Entry 9ME2 (X-ray diffraction, 3.38 A resolution); this record covers chain A.

# Chain A
Molecule: Tyrosine-protein kinase BTK
From: Mus musculus
Notes: EC 2.7.10.2
Reference sequence: P35991 (BTK_MOUSE); residue numbers follow UniProt; this construct covers 396-659
Chain sequence (271 residues; numbered 395 to 665; the number before each row is that of its first residue):
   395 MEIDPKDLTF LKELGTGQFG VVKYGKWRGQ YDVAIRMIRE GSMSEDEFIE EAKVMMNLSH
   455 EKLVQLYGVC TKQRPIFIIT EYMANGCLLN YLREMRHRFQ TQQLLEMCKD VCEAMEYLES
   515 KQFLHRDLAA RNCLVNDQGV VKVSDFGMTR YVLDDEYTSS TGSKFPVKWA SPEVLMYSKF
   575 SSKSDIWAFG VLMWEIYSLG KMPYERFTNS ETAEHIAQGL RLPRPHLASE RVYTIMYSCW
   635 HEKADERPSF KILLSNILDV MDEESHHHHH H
Disordered / not traced: 660-665
Differences from the reference sequence: initiating methionine (395); engineered mutation Arg430 (Lys in P35991), Met542 (Leu in P35991), Thr543 (Ser in P35991), Thr555 (Val in P35991), Lys562 (Arg in P35991), Ala564 (Ser in P35991), Ser565 (Pro in P35991), Pro617 (Tyr in P35991); expression tag (660-665)
UniProt features mapped onto this chain:
  - motif: Trp581 to Trp588 (CAV1-binding)
  - active site: Asp521 (Proton acceptor)
  - binding site (ATP): Leu408 to Val416
  - modified residue: Tyr551 (Phosphotyrosine), Ser604 (Phosphoserine), Ser623 (Phosphoserine), Ser659 (Phosphoserine)
Small-molecule neighbours: A1BKW (3-(4-phenoxyphenyl)-1-[(3S)-piperidin-3-yl]-1H-pyrazolo[3,4-d]pyrimidin-4-amine): Leu408, Gly409, Val416, Ala428, Arg430, Val458, Leu460, Ile472, Thr474, Glu475, Tyr476, Met477, Leu528, Ser538, Asp539, Phe540, Met542

# Summary
Chain A binds compound A1BKW. UniProt lists active-site residue Asp521 and 9 ATP-binding residues.
Chain A is Tyrosine-protein kinase BTK (Mus musculus); the structure, Bruton's tyrosine kinase with mutations
in the activation loop in complex with compound A110162, was determined by X-ray diffraction together with
9EJJ, 9EJR, 9EJS, 9EJX and 9ME3 from the same study.
